Entry 6FL2 (X-ray diffraction, 1.27 A resolution); this record covers chains A and B.

Chain A (and B):
Name: Iron-dependent peroxidase
From: Klebsiella pneumoniae
Notes: EC 1.11.1.-; chain B of this document is another copy of the same molecule, construct and numbering; everything in this record applies to it too
Reference sequence: A0A0W8ATM9 (A0A0W8ATM9_KLEPN); numbering as in UniProt (aligned over 1-299)
Chain sequence (303 residues; row label = number of the first residue in the row; numbers below 1 keep their minus sign (Pro-2 is residue -2)):
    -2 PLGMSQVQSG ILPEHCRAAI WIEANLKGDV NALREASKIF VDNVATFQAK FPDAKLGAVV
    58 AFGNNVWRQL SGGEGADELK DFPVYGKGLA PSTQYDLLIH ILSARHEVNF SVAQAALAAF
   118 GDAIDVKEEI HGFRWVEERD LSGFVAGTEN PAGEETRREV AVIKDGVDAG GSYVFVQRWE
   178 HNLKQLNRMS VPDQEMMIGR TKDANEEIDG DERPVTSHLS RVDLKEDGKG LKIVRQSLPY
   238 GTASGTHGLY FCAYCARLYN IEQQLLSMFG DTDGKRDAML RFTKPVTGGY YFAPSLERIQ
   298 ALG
Disordered / not traced: -2 to 1 (chain B: fully traced)
Construct notes: expression tag (-2 to 0, 300); engineered mutation Ala143 (Asp in A0A0W8ATM9)
Metal / ion sites: heme Fe: His215 (together with nitrite ion); Mg2+ near Asp220 (its only coordinating residue here)
Ligand contacts:
  - heme (HEM): Asp137, Phe141, Val142, Ala143, Gly144, Thr145, Glu146, Phe172, Gln174, Trp176, His178, Ile195, Arg197, His215, Leu216, Val219, Asp220, Lys229, Ile230, Arg232, Leu246, Phe248, Ile258, Gln261, Leu262, Met265, Met276, Thr280
  - nitrite ion (NO2): His215, Arg232, Ser234, Leu246, Phe248
Reported in the primary citation:
  - mutagenesis - D143A, D143A/R232A: decreased catalytic activity
  - mutagenesis - D143A (20 +/- 12 mum): increased binding to cyanide
  - mutagenesis - D143A (5-10 degC), D143A/R232A (5-10 degC): decreased stability
  - mutagenesis - D143A: increased catalytic activity on thiocyanate
  - mutagenesis - D143A: increased catalytic activity on serotonin
  - catalytic residues: Arg232 (proposed by the authors, not directly observed)

Interface between chain A and chain B:
Pairs across the interface (45; chain A residue first):
  Arg14(A) - Glu104(B)  salt bridge
  Phe48(A) - Val133(B)  hydrophobic
  His103(A) - Phe130(B)
  Glu104(A) - Arg131(B)
  Glu104(A) - Trp132(B)  hydrogen bond (backbone-side chain)
  Phe107(A) - Phe130(B)  hydrophobic
  Phe107(A) - Leu138(B)  hydrophobic
  Phe107(A) - Gly238(B)
  Phe107(A) - Thr239(B)
  Phe107(A) - Ala240(B)
  Ser108(A) - Trp132(B)  hydrogen bond
  Ala110(A) - Ala240(B)  hydrophobic
  Gln111(A) - Trp132(B)
  Gln111(A) - Leu180(B)
  Leu114(A) - Ala240(B)
  Leu114(A) - Ser241(B)
  Val123(A) - Ser241(B)
  Glu126(A) - Thr239(B)
  Glu126(A) - Ala240(B)  hydrogen bond (side chain-backbone)
  Glu126(A) - Ser241(B)  hydrogen bond
  His128(A) - Gly238(B)
  His128(A) - Thr239(B)
  Phe130(A) - His103(B)
  Phe130(A) - Phe107(B)  hydrophobic
  Arg131(A) - Glu104(B)
  Trp132(A) - Glu104(B)  hydrogen bond (side chain-backbone)
  Trp132(A) - Ser108(B)  hydrogen bond
  Trp132(A) - Gln111(B)
  Val133(A) - Phe48(B)  hydrophobic
  Val133(A) - Glu104(B)
  Leu138(A) - Phe107(B)  hydrophobic
  Leu180(A) - Gln111(B)
  Gly238(A) - Phe107(B)
  Gly238(A) - His128(B)
  Thr239(A) - Phe107(B)
  Thr239(A) - Glu126(B)
  Thr239(A) - His128(B)
  Ala240(A) - Phe107(B)
  Ala240(A) - Ala110(B)  hydrophobic
  Ala240(A) - Gln111(B)
  Ala240(A) - Leu114(B)
  Ala240(A) - Glu126(B)  hydrogen bond (backbone-side chain)
  Ser241(A) - Leu114(B)
  Ser241(A) - Val123(B)
  Ser241(A) - Glu126(B)  hydrogen bond
Also at the interface, not in a pair above, chain A (23 interface residues in all): Glu134
Also at the interface, not in a pair above, chain B (25 interface residues in all): Lys47, Arg102, Val105, Gly242

Summary:
Chain A and chain B form an interface of 23 and 25 residues respectively, with 8 hydrogen bonds and 1 salt
bridge. Polar pairs include Arg14(A)-Glu104(B), Glu104(A)-Trp132(B) and Ser108(A)-Trp132(B). Chain A binds
heme and nitrite ion. The paper reports the catalytic residue Arg232(A); D143A and D143A/R232A of chain A
reduce catalytic activity.
Chain A and chain B are both Iron-dependent peroxidase (Klebsiella pneumoniae); the structure, Crystal
structure of a dye-decolorizing peroxidase D143A variant from Klebsiella pneumoniae (KpDyP), was determined by
X-ray diffraction, deposited together with 6FIY, 6FKS and 6FKT.
